Entry 6T6H (X-ray diffraction, 1.18 A resolution); this record covers chain A.

== Chain A ==
Molecule: BotH
Source organism: Streptomyces sp. BC16019
UniProt: K4MHV9 (K4MHV9_9ACTN); residues 2-293 here = UniProt positions 2-293
Amino-acid sequence (310 residues; each row starts with the number of its first residue; numbers below 1 keep their minus sign (His-16 is residue -16)):
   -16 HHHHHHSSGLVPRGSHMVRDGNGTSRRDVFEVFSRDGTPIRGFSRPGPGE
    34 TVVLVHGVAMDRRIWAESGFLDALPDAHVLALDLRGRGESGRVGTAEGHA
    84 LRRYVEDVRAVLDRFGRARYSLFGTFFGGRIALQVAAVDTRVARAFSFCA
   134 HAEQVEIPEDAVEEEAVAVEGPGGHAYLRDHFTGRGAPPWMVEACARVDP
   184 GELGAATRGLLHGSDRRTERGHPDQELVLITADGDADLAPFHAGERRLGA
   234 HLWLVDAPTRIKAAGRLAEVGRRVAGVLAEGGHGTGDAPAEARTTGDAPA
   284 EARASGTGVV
Unresolved in the structure: -16 to 9, 263-293
Differences from the reference sequence: expression tag (-16 to 1)
Metal / ion sites: Na+: Leu37, Leu65

== Summary ==
Leu37 and Leu65 form the Na+ site.
Chain A is BotH (Streptomyces sp. BC16019); the structure, Apo structure of the Bottromycin epimerase BotH,
was determined by X-ray diffraction together with 6T6X, 6T6Y, 6T6Z and 6T70 from the same study.
